Entry 7A4H (electron microscopy, 4.50 A resolution (low resolution: residue-level contacts below are approximate; hydrogen-bond / salt-bridge calls are withheld)); this record covers chains BF and BJ of the 180 polymer chains in the assembly.

[Chain BF (and BJ)]
Molecule: Antitermination protein N, 6,7-dimethyl-8-ribityllumazine synthase
From: Escherichia virus Lambda
Notes: EC 2.5.1.78; chain BJ of this document is another copy of the same molecule, construct and numbering; everything in this record applies to it too
UniProt: chimeric construct of P03045, O66529: residues 7-23 from P03045 (REGN_LAMBD) positions 6-22 (UniProt number = residue number - 1); residues 32-101 from O66529 positions 85-154 (UniProt number = residue number + 53); residues 114-197 from O66529 positions 1-84 (UniProt number = residue number - 113)
Sequence (197 residues; numbered 1 to 197; the number before each row is that of its first residue):
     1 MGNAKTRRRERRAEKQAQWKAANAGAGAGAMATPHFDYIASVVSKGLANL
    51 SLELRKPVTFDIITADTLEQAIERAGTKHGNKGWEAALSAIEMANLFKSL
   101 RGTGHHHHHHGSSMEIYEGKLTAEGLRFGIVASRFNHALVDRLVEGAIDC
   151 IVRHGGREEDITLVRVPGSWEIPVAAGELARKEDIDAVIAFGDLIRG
Disordered / not traced: 1-35, 103-113, 195-197 (chain BJ: 1-35, 102-112, 196-197)
Construct notes: cloning artifact (1-6); linker (24-31, 102-113); engineered mutation Val-42 (Glu95 in O66529), Val-58 (Ile111 in O66529), Asp-61 (Gly114 in O66529), Ile-62 (Val115 in O66529), Glu-115 (Gln2 in O66529), Phe-191 (Ile78 in O66529), Asp-193 (Val80 in O66529)
Swiss-Prot annotation at these positions:
  - active site: His-35 (Proton donor)
  - binding site ((2S)-2-hydroxy-3-oxobutyl phosphate): Ala-32, Thr-33, Arg-74
  - binding site (5-amino-6-(D-ribitylamino)uracil): Phe-60, Lys-82, Phe-135, Asn-136, Ser-169 to Glu-171

[Chain BF / chain BJ interface]
Residue-residue contacts (40; chain BF residue first):
  Tyr-38(BF) with Asp-37(BJ); Ser-41(BJ)
  Val-42(BF) with Ala-48(BJ)
  Gly-46(BF) with Leu-52(BJ)
  Leu-50(BF) with Leu-52(BJ)
  Arg-134(BF) with Glu-92(BJ); Glu-118(BJ); Gly-119(BJ)
  Ile-148(BF) with Met-114(BJ)
  Glu-158(BF) with Ser-113(BJ); Met-114(BJ)
  Glu-159(BF) with Ser-113(BJ)
  Ile-161(BF) with Met-114(BJ); Glu-115(BJ)
  Thr-162(BF) with Glu-115(BJ); Tyr-117(BJ)
  Leu-163(BF) with Met-114(BJ); Glu-115(BJ); Ile-116(BJ); Tyr-117(BJ)
  Val-164(BF) with Leu-96(BJ); Tyr-117(BJ)
  Arg-165(BF) with Tyr-117(BJ); Glu-118(BJ)
  Val-166(BF) with Met-93(BJ)
  Pro-167(BF) with Ser-89(BJ); Glu-92(BJ)
  Trp-170(BF) with Ser-44(BJ); Val-58(BJ); Thr-59(BJ); Phe-60(BJ)
  Glu-171(BF) with Thr-59(BJ); Met-93(BJ)
  Val-174(BF) with Phe-97(BJ)
  Glu-178(BF) with Arg-55(BJ); Phe-97(BJ); Leu-100(BJ); Arg-101(BJ)
  Arg-181(BF) with Arg-55(BJ)
  Lys-182(BF) with Leu-100(BJ)
Interface residues without a listed pair, chain BF (23 interface residues in all): Pro-173, Ala-175
Interface residues without a listed pair, chain BJ (24 interface residues in all): Ser-51

[Overview]
23 residues of chain BF face 24 of chain BJ across their interface. From UniProt: active-site residue
His-35(BF), 3 (2S)-2-hydroxy-3-oxobutyl phosphate-binding residues and 7 residues binding
5-amino-6-(D-ribitylamino)uracil on chain BF.
Both chains are Antitermination protein N, 6,7-dimethyl-8-ribityllumazine synthase (Escherichia virus Lambda).
Entry 7A4H (Aquifex aeolicus lumazine synthase-derived nucleocapsid variant NC-2 (180-mer)) was determined by
electron microscopy, deposited together with 7A4F, 7A4G, 7A4I and 7A4J.
